Entry 8D7U (electron microscopy, 3.10 A resolution); this record covers chains A and B.

# Chain A
Protein: DNA damage-binding protein 1
Source organism: Homo sapiens
Reference sequence: Q16531 (DDB1_HUMAN); numbering as in UniProt (aligned over 1-1140)
Chain sequence (1140 residues; each row starts with the number of its first residue):
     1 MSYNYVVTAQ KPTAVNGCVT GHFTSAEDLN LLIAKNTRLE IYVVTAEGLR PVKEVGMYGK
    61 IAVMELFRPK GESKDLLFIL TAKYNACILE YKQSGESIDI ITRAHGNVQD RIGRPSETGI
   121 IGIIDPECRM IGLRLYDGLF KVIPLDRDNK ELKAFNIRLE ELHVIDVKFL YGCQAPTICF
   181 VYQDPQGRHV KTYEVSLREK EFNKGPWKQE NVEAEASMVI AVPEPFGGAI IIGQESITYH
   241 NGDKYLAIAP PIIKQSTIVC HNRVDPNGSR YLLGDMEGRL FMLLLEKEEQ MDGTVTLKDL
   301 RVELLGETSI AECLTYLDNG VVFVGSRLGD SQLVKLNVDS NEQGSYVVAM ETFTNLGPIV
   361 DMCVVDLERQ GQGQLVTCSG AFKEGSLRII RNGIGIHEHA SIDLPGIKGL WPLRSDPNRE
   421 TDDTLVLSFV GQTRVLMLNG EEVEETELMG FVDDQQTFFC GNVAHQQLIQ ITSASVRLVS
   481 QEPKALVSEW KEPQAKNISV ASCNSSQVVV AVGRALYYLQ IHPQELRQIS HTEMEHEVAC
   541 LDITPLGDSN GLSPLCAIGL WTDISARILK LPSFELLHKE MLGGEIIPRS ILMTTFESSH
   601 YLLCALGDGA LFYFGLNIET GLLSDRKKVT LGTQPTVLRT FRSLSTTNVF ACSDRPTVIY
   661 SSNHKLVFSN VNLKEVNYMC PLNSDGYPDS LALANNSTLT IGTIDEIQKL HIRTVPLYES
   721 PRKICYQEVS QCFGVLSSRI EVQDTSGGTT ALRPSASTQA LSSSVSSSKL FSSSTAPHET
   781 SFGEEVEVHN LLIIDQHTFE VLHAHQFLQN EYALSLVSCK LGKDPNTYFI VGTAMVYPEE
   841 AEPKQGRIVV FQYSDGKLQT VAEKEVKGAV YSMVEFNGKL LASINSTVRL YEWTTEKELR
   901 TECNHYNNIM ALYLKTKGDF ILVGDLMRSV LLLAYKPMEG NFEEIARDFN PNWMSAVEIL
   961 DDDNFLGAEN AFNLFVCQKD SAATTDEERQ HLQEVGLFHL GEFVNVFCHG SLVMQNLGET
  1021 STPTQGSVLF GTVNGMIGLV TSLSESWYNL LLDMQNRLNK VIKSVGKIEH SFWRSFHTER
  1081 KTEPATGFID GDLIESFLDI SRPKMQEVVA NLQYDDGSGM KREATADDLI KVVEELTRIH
Unresolved in the structure: 772-779
Curated features (UniProtKB/Swiss-Prot):
  - modified residue: Ser2 (N-acetylserine), Lys1067 (N6-acetyllysine), Thr1125 (Phosphothreonine)
  - cross-link: Lys1121 (Glycyl lysine isopeptide (Lys-Gly) (interchain with G-Cter in SUMO2))

# Chain B
Protein: Protein cereblon
Source organism: Homo sapiens
Reference sequence: Q96SW2 (CRBN_HUMAN); residue numbers follow UniProt; this construct covers 1-442
Chain sequence (442 residues; each row starts with the number of its first residue):
     1 MAGEGDQQDA AHNMGNHLPL LPAESEEEDE MEVEDQDSKE AKKPNIINFD TSLPTSHTYL
    61 GADMEEFHGR TLHDDDSCQV IPVLPQVMMI LIPGQTLPLQ LFHPQEVSMV RNLIQKDRTF
   121 AVLAYSNVQE REAQFGTTAE IYAYREEQDF GIEIVKVKAI GRQRFKVLEL RTQSDGIQQA
   181 KVQILPECVL PSTMSAVQLE SLNKCQIFPS KPVSREDQCS YKWWQKYQKR KFHCANLTSW
   241 PRWLYSLYDA ETLMDRIKKQ LREWDENLKD DSLPSNPIDF SYRVAACLPI DDVLRIQLLK
   301 IGSAIQRLRC ELDIMNKCTS LCCKQCQETE ITTKNEIFSL SLCGPMAAYV NPHGYVHETL
   361 TVYKACNLNL IGRPSTEHSW FPGYAWTVAQ CKICASHIGW KFTATKKDMS PQKFWGLTRS
   421 ALLPTIPDTE DEISPDKVIL CL
Unresolved in the structure: 1-41, 426-442
Curated features (UniProtKB/Swiss-Prot):
  - binding site (Zn(2+)): Cys323, Cys326, Cys391, Cys394
  - binding site ((S)-thalidomide): His378, Trp380, Trp386
  - modified residue: Ser25 (Phosphoserine)
Bound ions: Zn2+: Cys323, Cys326, Cys391, Cys394
Small-molecule neighbours: Mezigdomide (QFC): Phe102, His103, Phe150, Ile152, Ile154, Val350, Asn351, Pro352, His353, Glu377, His378, Ser379, Trp380, Trp386, Trp400, Phe402
Reported in the primary citation:
  - binding site for Mezigdomide: Phe102, Phe150

# Interface between chain A and chain B
Pairs across the interface (77; chain A residue first):
  Asn16(A) - Glu200(B)
  Glu117(A) - Asn203(B)
  Glu117(A) - Ile207(B)
  Thr118(A) - Asn203(B)
  Thr118(A) - Lys204(B)
  Thr118(A) - Ile207(B)
  His163(A) - Ile207(B)
  Ile165(A) - Lys204(B)
  Asp166(A) - Lys204(B)
  Gln183(A) - Ile207(B)
  Arg188(A) - Ile207(B)  hydrogen bond (side chain-backbone)
  Ala214(A) - Pro209(B)
  Glu215(A) - Pro209(B)
  Glu215(A) - Arg230(B)  salt bridge
  Ser217(A) - Lys204(B)  hydrogen bond
  Ser217(A) - Cys205(B)
  Met218(A) - Lys204(B)
  Gln234(A) - Arg230(B)
  Val259(A) - Ser201(B)
  Met276(A) - His233(B)
  Glu312(A) - Leu199(B)
  Glu312(A) - Glu200(B)  hydrogen bond (side chain-backbone)
  Glu312(A) - Ser201(B)
  Arg327(A) - Leu199(B)
  Arg327(A) - Glu200(B)  salt bridge
  Pro358(A) - Leu237(B)
  Val360(A) - Leu237(B)
  Val360(A) - Thr238(B)
  Val360(A) - Ser239(B)
  Phe382(A) - His233(B)
  Phe382(A) - Asn236(B)
  Arg722(A) - Asn236(B)  hydrogen bond (side chain-backbone)
  Arg722(A) - Thr238(B)  hydrogen bond (side chain-backbone)
  Arg722(A) - Ser239(B)
  Arg722(A) - Trp240(B)
  Lys723(A) - Ser239(B)
  Tyr812(A) - Pro241(B)
  Tyr812(A) - Trp243(B)
  Pro838(A) - Tyr221(B)
  Pro838(A) - Gln225(B)
  Glu839(A) - Tyr221(B)  hydrogen bond
  Ala841(A) - Leu247(B)
  Ala841(A) - Arg256(B)
  Glu842(A) - Leu247(B)
  Pro843(A) - Trp243(B)
  Tyr871(A) - Trp240(B)
  Tyr871(A) - Trp243(B)
  Met910(A) - Leu244(B)  hydrophobic
  Met910(A) - Leu247(B)  hydrophobic
  Met910(A) - Tyr248(B)  hydrogen bond
  Met910(A) - Arg309(B)  hydrogen bond
  Leu912(A) - Trp240(B)
  Leu912(A) - Leu244(B)  hydrophobic
  Tyr913(A) - Trp240(B)
  Leu926(A) - Tyr245(B)  hydrophobic
  Leu926(A) - Tyr248(B)  hydrophobic
  Met927(A) - Leu190(B)  hydrophobic
  Met927(A) - Tyr248(B)  hydrophobic
  Met927(A) - Gln306(B)
  Pro951(A) - Cys188(B)  hydrophobic
  Pro951(A) - Ser303(B)
  Asn952(A) - Leu190(B)
  Trp953(A) - Leu190(B)
  Trp953(A) - Pro191(B)  hydrogen bond (side chain-backbone)
  Trp953(A) - Thr193(B)
  Trp953(A) - Tyr248(B)
  Trp953(A) - Ile305(B)  hydrophobic
  Asn970(A) - Pro191(B)
  Asn970(A) - Ala196(B)
  Phe972(A) - Ala196(B)
  Phe1003(A) - Val197(B)  hydrophobic
  Phe1003(A) - Thr238(B)
  Asn1005(A) - Leu237(B)  hydrogen bond (side chain-backbone)
  Asn1005(A) - Thr238(B)
  Val1033(A) - Val197(B)  hydrophobic
  Val1033(A) - Leu237(B)  hydrophobic
  Glu1079(A) - Pro191(B)
Interface residues without a listed pair, chain A (52 interface residues in all): Val164, Leu328, Leu814, Ala834, Val836, Ala869, Asn908, Asp925, Ser929
Interface residues without a listed pair, chain B (39 interface residues in all): Ser192, Gln198, Phe208, Ala235, Gln297

# Summary
52 residues of chain A and 39 residues of chain B are in contact, with 10 hydrogen bonds and 2 salt bridges.
Polar pairs include Glu215(A)-Arg230(B), Arg327(A)-Glu200(B) and Arg188(A)-Ile207(B). Ligands of chain B:
Mezigdomide. The paper reports a binding site for Mezigdomide at Phe102(B) and Phe150(B).
Here chain A is DNA damage-binding protein 1 and chain B is Protein cereblon, both from Homo sapiens. Entry
8D7U (Cereblon~DDB1 bound to CC-92480 with DDB1 in the linear conformation) was determined by electron
microscopy, deposited together with 8CVP, 8D7V, 8D7W, 8D7X, 8D7Y, 8D7Z, 8D80 and 8D81.
